7OPI - chains C and D of the 4 polymer chains in the assembly; structure by X-ray diffraction, 3.10 A resolution.

# Chain C
Molecule: Splicing factor 3B subunit 1
Organism: Homo sapiens
UniProt: O75533 (SF3B1_HUMAN); residue numbers follow UniProt; this construct covers 453-1304
Sequence (852 residues; each row starts with the number of its first residue):
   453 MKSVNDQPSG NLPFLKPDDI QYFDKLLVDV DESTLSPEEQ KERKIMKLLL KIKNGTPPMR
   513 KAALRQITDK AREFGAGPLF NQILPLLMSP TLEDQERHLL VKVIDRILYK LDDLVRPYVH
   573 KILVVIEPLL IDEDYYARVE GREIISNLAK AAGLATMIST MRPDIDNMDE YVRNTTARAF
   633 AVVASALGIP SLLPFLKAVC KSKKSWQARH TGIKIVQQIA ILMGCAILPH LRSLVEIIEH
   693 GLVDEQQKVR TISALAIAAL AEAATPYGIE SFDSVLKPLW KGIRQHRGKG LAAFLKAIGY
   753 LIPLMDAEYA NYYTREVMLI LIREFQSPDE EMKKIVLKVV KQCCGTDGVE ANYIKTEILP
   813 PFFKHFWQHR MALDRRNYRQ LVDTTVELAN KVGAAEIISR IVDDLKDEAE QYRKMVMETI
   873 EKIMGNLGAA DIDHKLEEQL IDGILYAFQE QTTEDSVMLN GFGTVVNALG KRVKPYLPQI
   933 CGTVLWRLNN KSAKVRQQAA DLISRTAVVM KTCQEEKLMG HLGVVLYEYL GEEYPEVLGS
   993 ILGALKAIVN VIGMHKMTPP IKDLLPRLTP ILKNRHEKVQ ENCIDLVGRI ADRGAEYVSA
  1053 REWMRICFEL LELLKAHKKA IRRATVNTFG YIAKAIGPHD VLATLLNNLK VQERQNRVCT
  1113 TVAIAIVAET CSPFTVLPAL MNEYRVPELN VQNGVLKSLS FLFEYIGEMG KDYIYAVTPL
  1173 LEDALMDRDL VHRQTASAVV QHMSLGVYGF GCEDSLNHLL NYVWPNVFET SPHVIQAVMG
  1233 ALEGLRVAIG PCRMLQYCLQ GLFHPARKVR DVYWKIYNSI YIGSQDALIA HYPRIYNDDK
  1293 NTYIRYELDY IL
Unresolved in the structure: 453-462
Ligand contacts: Spliceostatin E (form I) (07I): Leu1066, Lys1067, Ala1068, His1069, Lys1071, Arg1074, Val1078, Gln1107, Val1110, Cys1111, Phe1153
Swiss-Prot annotation at these positions:
  - region: Gly529 to Arg568 (Interaction with SF3B14), Gln547 to His550 (Interaction with PHF5A), Glu1156, Tyr1157 (Interaction with PHF5A)
  - site: Pro469 (Interaction with RNA), Tyr587 (Interaction with RNA), Glu592 (Interaction with PHF5A), Lys602 (Interaction with SF3B3), Cys677 (Interaction with SF3B3), Cys1035 (Interaction with RNA), Tyr1049 (Interaction with RNA), Leu1141 (Interaction with RNA), Glu1205 (Interaction with SF3B3)
  - modified residue: Ser488 (Phosphoserine), Lys554 (N6-acetyllysine), Lys562 (N6-acetyllysine)
  - mutagenesis: Lys700 (K700E: Does not affect the stability of the SF3B complex interaction with U2AF65. Does not decrease the affinity to RNA)
Reported in the primary citation:
  - mutagenesis - V1078A, V1078I: increased growth in response to SSA and SD6

# Chain D
Molecule: PHD finger-like domain-containing protein 5A
Organism: Homo sapiens
UniProt: Q7RTV0 (PHF5A_HUMAN); numbering as in UniProt (aligned over 1-98)
Sequence (108 residues; numbered -9 to 98; the number before each row is that of its first residue; numbers below 1 keep their minus sign (Gly-9 is residue -9)):
    -9 GPLGSPGSRA MAKHHPDLIF CRKQAGVAIG RLCEKCDGKC VICDSYVRPC TLVRICDECN
    51 YGSYQGRCVI CGGPGVSDAY YCKECTIQEK DRDGCPKIVN LGSSKTDL
Unresolved in the structure: -9 to 5
Construct notes: expression tag (-9 to 0)
Ion coordination: Zn2+ site 1: Cys11, Cys46, Cys49, Cys85; Zn2+ site 2: Cys23, Cys26, Cys58, Cys61; Zn2+ site 3: Cys30, Cys33, Cys72, Cys75
Reported in the primary citation:
  - mutagenesis - C26H: unchanged growth in response to PB
  - mutagenesis - K29A, K29R: increased growth in response to SSA/SD6
  - mutagenesis - Y36A: increased growth in response to SSA and SD6

# Interface between chain C and chain D
Pairs across the interface - 36 pairs, chain C then chain D:
  Lys468(C) - Thr96(D)  hydrogen bond
  Lys505(C) - Ser94(D)
  Gly507(C) - Ser94(D)
  Thr508(C) - Leu91(D)
  Pro509(C) - Asn90(D)
  Pro509(C) - Ser93(D)
  Arg512(C) - Lys95(D)
  Gln547(C) - Ser53(D)
  Gln547(C) - Lys95(D)  hydrogen bond (side chain-backbone)
  Glu548(C) - Thr96(D)
  His550(C) - Glu48(D)  salt bridge
  His550(C) - Tyr51(D)
  Lys554(C) - Glu48(D)
  Tyr588(C) - Tyr51(D)
  Tyr588(C) - Gly52(D)
  Tyr588(C) - Gln55(D)
  Val591(C) - Tyr51(D)
  Glu592(C) - Tyr51(D)  hydrogen bond
  Glu1029(C) - Glu24(D)
  His1069(C) - Glu24(D)
  Lys1071(C) - Asp27(D)  salt bridge
  Lys1071(C) - Gly28(D)
  Lys1071(C) - Ser67(D)
  Arg1074(C) - Tyr36(D)
  Glu1156(C) - Ser35(D)  hydrogen bond
  Glu1156(C) - Val37(D)
  Glu1156(C) - Arg38(D)  hydrogen bond (backbone-side chain)
  Glu1156(C) - Glu74(D)
  Tyr1157(C) - Arg38(D)  hydrogen bond (backbone-side chain)
  Ile1158(C) - Arg38(D)
  His1194(C) - Glu74(D)  salt bridge
  Leu1197(C) - Glu74(D)
  Leu1197(C) - Ile77(D)
  Leu1197(C) - Gln78(D)
  Tyr1200(C) - Ile77(D)  hydrophobic
  Glu1235(C) - Gln78(D)
Other interface residues (no listed pair), chain C (34 interface residues in all): Asn506, Pro510, Glu545, Leu551, Phe1153, Gly1159, Gln1193, Gly1236, Val1239, Gly1275
Other interface residues (no listed pair), chain D (26 interface residues in all): Tyr54, Glu79, Lys80, Gly92

# Overview
Chain C and chain D form an interface of 34 and 26 residues respectively; the contacts include 6 hydrogen
bonds and 3 salt bridges. Among the polar pairs are His550(C)-Glu48(D), Lys1071(C)-Asp27(D) and
His1194(C)-Glu74(D). The paper reports that V1078A and V1078I of chain C increase growth in response to SSA
and SD6; K29A and K29R of chain D increase growth in response to SSA/SD6; 6 substitutions were tested in all.
Chain C is Splicing factor 3B subunit 1 and chain D is PHD finger-like domain-containing protein 5A, both from
Homo sapiens; the structure, Structure of a minimal SF3B core in complex with the inactive modulator
spliceostatin E (form I), was determined by X-ray diffraction together with 7B0I, 7B91, 7B92, 7B9C, 7OMF and
7ONB from the same study.
